PDB entry 4FQM | X-ray diffraction, 3.45 A resolution | chains E and F of the 6 polymer chains in the assembly

# Chain E
Molecule: Hemagglutinin HA1
Source organism: Influenza B virus
Reference sequence: C0LT38 (C0LT38_9INFB); the construct lacks a stretch of the UniProt sequence, so the offset changes along the chain: 1-163 = UniProt 16-178; 164-344 = UniProt 182-362
Amino-acid sequence (347 residues; each row starts with the number of its first residue; a row labelled like 163A-163C holds insertion residues (163A, then the next letters in order)):
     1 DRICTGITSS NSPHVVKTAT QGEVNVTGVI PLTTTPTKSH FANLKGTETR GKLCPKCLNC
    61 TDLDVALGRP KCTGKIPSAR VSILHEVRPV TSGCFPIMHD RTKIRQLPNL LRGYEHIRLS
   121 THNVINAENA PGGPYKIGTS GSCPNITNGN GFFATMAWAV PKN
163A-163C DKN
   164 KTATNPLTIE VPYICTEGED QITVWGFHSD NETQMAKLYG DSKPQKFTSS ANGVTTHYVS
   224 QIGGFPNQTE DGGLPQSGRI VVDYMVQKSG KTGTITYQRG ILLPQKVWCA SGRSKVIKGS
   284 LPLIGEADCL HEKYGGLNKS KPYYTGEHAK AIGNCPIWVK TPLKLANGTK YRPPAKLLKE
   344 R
Not modelled in the structure: 339-344
Cystine bridges: Cys54-Cys57, Cys60-Cys72, Cys94-Cys143, Cys178-Cys272, Cys292-Cys318
Covalently attached groups: N-acetylglucosamine (NAG) linked to Asn25, Asn59, Asn145, Asn194, Asn230, Asn301, Asn330

# Chain F
Molecule: Hemagglutinin HA2
Source organism: Influenza B virus
Reference sequence: C0LT38 (C0LT38_9INFB); residues 348-523 here correspond to UniProt positions 363-538 (UniProt number = residue number + 15)
Amino-acid sequence (179 residues; row label = number of the first residue in the row):
   348 GFFGAIAGFL EGGWEGMIAG WHGYTSHGAH GVAVAADLKS TQEAINKITK NLNSLSELEV
   408 KNLQRLSGAM DELHNEILEL DEKVDDLRAD TISSQIELAV LLSNEGIINS EDEHLLALER
   468 KLKKMLGPSA VEIGNGCFET KHKCNQTCLD RIAAGTFDAG EFSLPTFDSL NITAASSGR
Not modelled in the structure: 517-526
Sequence notes: linker (524-526)
Cystine bridges: Cys491-Cys495
Covalently attached groups: N-acetylglucosamine (NAG) linked to Asn492

# Interface between chain E and chain F
Residue-residue contacts - 126 pairs, chain E then chain F:
  Asp1(E) - His374(F)
  Asp1(E) - His377(F)  salt bridge
  Asp1(E) - Phe485(F)
  Asp1(E) - Glu486(F)
  Asp1(E) - Thr487(F)  hydrogen bond (backbone-backbone)
  Asp1(E) - His489(F)
  Asp1(E) - Lys490(F)
  Asp1(E) - Cys491(F)  hydrogen bond (side chain-backbone)
  Arg2(E) - Thr372(F)
  Arg2(E) - Ser373(F)
  Arg2(E) - His374(F)  hydrogen bond (backbone-backbone)
  Arg2(E) - Ile480(F)
  Arg2(E) - Cys484(F)
  Arg2(E) - Phe485(F)
  Arg2(E) - Glu486(F)  salt bridge
  Ile3(E) - Thr372(F)
  Ile3(E) - Leu469(F)  hydrophobic
  Ile3(E) - Cys484(F)
  Ile3(E) - Phe485(F)  hydrogen bond (backbone-backbone)
  Cys4(E) - Tyr371(F)
  Cys4(E) - Thr372(F)  hydrogen bond (backbone-backbone)
  Cys4(E) - Gly483(F)
  Cys4(E) - Cys484(F)  disulfide
  Thr5(E) - Phe356(F)
  Thr5(E) - Gly370(F)
  Thr5(E) - Tyr371(F)
  Thr5(E) - Leu462(F)
  Thr5(E) - Glu466(F)
  Thr5(E) - Gly483(F)  hydrogen bond (backbone-backbone)
  Gly6(E) - His369(F)
  Gly6(E) - Gly370(F)  hydrogen bond (backbone-backbone)
  Gly6(E) - Leu462(F)
  Ile7(E) - Gly360(F)
  Ile7(E) - Trp361(F)  hydrogen bond (backbone-backbone)
  Ile7(E) - Trp368(F)
  Ile7(E) - His369(F)
  Ile7(E) - Glu458(F)
  Ile7(E) - Leu462(F)  hydrophobic
  Thr8(E) - Trp361(F)
  Thr8(E) - Met364(F)
  Thr8(E) - Gly367(F)  hydrogen bond (side chain-backbone)
  Thr8(E) - Trp368(F)  hydrogen bond (side chain-backbone)
  Ser9(E) - Gly360(F)
  Ser9(E) - Trp361(F)  hydrogen bond (backbone-backbone)
  Ser9(E) - Glu362(F)
  Val16(E) - Asn451(F)
  Lys17(E) - Leu448(F)
  Lys17(E) - Asn451(F)
  Thr18(E) - Leu448(F)
  Thr18(E) - Asn451(F)
  Thr18(E) - Glu452(F)
  Ala19(E) - Leu448(F)
  Ala19(E) - Glu452(F)  hydrogen bond (backbone-side chain)
  Thr20(E) - Glu452(F)  hydrogen bond (backbone-side chain)
  Thr20(E) - Asn456(F)
  Gln21(E) - Gly348(F)
  Gln21(E) - Asn456(F)  hydrogen bond
  Ile30(E) - Ile395(F)  hydrophobic
  Ile30(E) - Leu399(F)  hydrophobic
  Val87(E) - Asp418(F)
  Lys103(E) - Leu420(F)
  Gln106(E) - Met417(F)
  Gln106(E) - Glu419(F)
  Asn109(E) - Met417(F)
  Leu110(E) - Met417(F)  hydrophobic
  Gly113(E) - Ser414(F)
  Arg276(E) - Ser414(F)
  Ser277(E) - Ser414(F)  hydrogen bond (backbone-side chain)
  Lys278(E) - Asn409(F)  hydrogen bond
  Lys278(E) - Gln411(F)
  Val279(E) - Gln411(F)
  Val279(E) - Arg412(F)  hydrogen bond (backbone-backbone)
  Ile280(E) - Gln411(F)
  Lys281(E) - Arg412(F)
  Lys281(E) - Asp418(F)  salt bridge
  Glu295(E) - Arg412(F)  salt bridge
  Pro305(E) - Ser403(F)
  Tyr306(E) - Leu402(F)  hydrogen bond (side chain-backbone)
  Tyr306(E) - Leu405(F)  hydrophobic
  Tyr306(E) - Ile443(F)  hydrophobic
  His311(E) - Leu410(F)
  His311(E) - Ala436(F)
  Lys313(E) - Leu410(F)
  Lys313(E) - Gln411(F)  hydrogen bond (side chain-backbone)
  Lys313(E) - Arg412(F)
  Lys313(E) - Asp428(F)  salt bridge
  Lys313(E) - Asp432(F)  salt bridge
  Ala314(E) - Asn409(F)
  Ala314(E) - Leu410(F)  hydrogen bond (backbone-backbone)
  Ile315(E) - Gln411(F)
  Gly316(E) - Asn409(F)
  Ile320(E) - Leu405(F)  hydrophobic
  Ile320(E) - Val407(F)  hydrophobic
  Ile320(E) - Ile443(F)  hydrophobic
  Trp321(E) - Ala436(F)
  Trp321(E) - Ser440(F)
  Lys323(E) - Asp437(F)  salt bridge
  Lys323(E) - Ser440(F)  hydrogen bond (backbone-side chain)
  Lys323(E) - Ser441(F)
  Lys323(E) - Glu444(F)  salt bridge
  Thr324(E) - Glu444(F)
  Leu326(E) - Val447(F)  hydrophobic
  Lys327(E) - Val447(F)
  Lys327(E) - Asn451(F)  hydrogen bond (backbone-side chain)
  Leu328(E) - Ile395(F)
  Leu328(E) - Leu399(F)  hydrophobic
  Leu328(E) - Asn451(F)
  Leu328(E) - Ile454(F)  hydrophobic
  Ala329(E) - Ile395(F)
  Ala329(E) - Asn451(F)  hydrogen bond (backbone-side chain)
  Ala329(E) - Ile454(F)
  Asn330(E) - Trp368(F)
  Asn330(E) - Ile395(F)
  Gly331(E) - Trp368(F)
  Thr332(E) - Trp368(F)
  Thr332(E) - His369(F)
  Thr332(E) - Glu458(F)
  Lys333(E) - Glu458(F)  hydrogen bond (backbone-side chain)
  Arg335(E) - Leu357(F)  hydrogen bond (side chain-backbone)
  Arg335(E) - Gly359(F)
  Arg335(E) - Gly360(F)
  Pro336(E) - Gly359(F)
  Pro336(E) - Gly360(F)  hydrogen bond (backbone-backbone)
  Pro337(E) - Gly360(F)
  Ala338(E) - Gly360(F)
  Ala338(E) - Trp361(F)
Also at the interface, not in a pair above, chain E (59 interface residues in all): Val26, Thr27, Leu32, Leu84, Tyr247, Lys302, Val322
Also at the interface, not in a pair above, chain F (69 interface residues in all): Phe349, Glu358, Gly375, Asn398, Ile439, Ile455, Asp459, Leu465, Asn482, Ile499
Cross-chain cystine bridges: Cys4(E)-Cys484(F)

# Overview
Chain E and chain F form an interface of 59 and 69 residues respectively, with 1 disulfide bond, 26 hydrogen
bonds and 8 salt bridges. Polar contacts include Asp1(E)-His377(F), Arg2(E)-Glu486(F) and Lys281(E)-Asp418(F).
Chain E is Hemagglutinin HA1 and chain F is Hemagglutinin HA2, both from Influenza B virus; the structure,
Structure of B/Brisbane/60/2008 Influenza Hemagglutinin, was determined by X-ray diffraction together with
4FQH, 4FQI, 4FQJ, 4FQK, 4FQV and 4FQY from the same study.
